4E9T - chain A; structure by X-ray diffraction, 1.30 A resolution.

Chain A:
Name: Blue copper oxidase CueO
Source organism: Escherichia coli
Reference sequence: P36649 (CUEO_ECOLI); residues 29-516 here = UniProt positions 29-516
Sequence (489 residues; row label = number of the first residue in the row):
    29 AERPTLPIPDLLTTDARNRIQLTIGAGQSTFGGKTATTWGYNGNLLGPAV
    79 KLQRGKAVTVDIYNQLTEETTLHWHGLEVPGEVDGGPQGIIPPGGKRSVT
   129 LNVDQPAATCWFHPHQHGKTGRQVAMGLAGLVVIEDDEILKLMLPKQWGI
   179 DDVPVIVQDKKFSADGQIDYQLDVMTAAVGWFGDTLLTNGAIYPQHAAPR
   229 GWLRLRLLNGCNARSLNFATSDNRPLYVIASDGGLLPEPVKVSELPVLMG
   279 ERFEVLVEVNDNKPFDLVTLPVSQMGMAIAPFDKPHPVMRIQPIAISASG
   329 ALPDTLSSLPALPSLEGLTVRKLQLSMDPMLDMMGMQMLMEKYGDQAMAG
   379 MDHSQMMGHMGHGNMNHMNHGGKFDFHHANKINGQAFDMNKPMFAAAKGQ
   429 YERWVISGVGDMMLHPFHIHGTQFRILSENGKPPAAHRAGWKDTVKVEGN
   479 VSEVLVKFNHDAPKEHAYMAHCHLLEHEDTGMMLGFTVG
Unresolved in the structure: 382-394
Construct notes: expression tag (517)
Swiss-Prot annotation at these positions:
  - binding site (Cu cation): H101, H103, H141, H143, H443, H446, H448, H499, C500, H501, H505
  - mutagenesis: E106 (E106F: Increases oxidase activity with ABTS as substrate), G304 (G304K: Retains 20% of cuprous oxidase activity. Increases oxidase activity with ABTS as substrate. Shows dramatic conformational changes in methionine-rich helix and the relative regulatory loop), M355 (M355L: Almost loss of oxidase activity with 2,6-DMP as substrate. Loss of the copper tolerance phenotype), P357 to H406 (Retains only 10% of cuprous oxidase activity. 30-fold and 10-fold increase in activities with ABTS and pPD, respectively, in the absence of exogenous Cu(2+), but does not change these activities in ...), D360 (D360A: Strong decrease in oxidase activity with 2,6-DMP as substrate. Loss of the copper tolerance phenotype), D439 (D439A: Decrease in oxidase activity with 2,6-DMP as substrate), M441 (M441L: Strong decrease in oxidase activity with 2,6-DMP as substrate. Affects copper incorporation into the T1 copper site), C500 to H501 (Residual DMP oxidase activity and loss of resistance to copper. Decreases copper content), C500 (C500S: Loss of cuprous oxidase activity)
Bound ions: Cu ion site 1: H101, H446 (together with acetate ion); Cu ion site 2: H103, H141, H501; Cu ion site 3: H143, H448, H499; Cu ion site 4: H443, C500, H505
Reported in the primary citation:
  - mutagenesis - C500S: abolished catalytic activity
  - catalytic residues: D112 (citing earlier work)

In short:
H101 and H446 coordinate Cu ion site 1. The Cu ion site 2 is built by H103, H141 and H501. Curated annotation
(UniProt) lists 11 Cu cation-binding residues and 10 mutagenesis sites. From the paper: the catalytic residue
D112; C500S abolishes catalytic activity.
Chain A is Blue copper oxidase CueO (Escherichia coli); the structure, Multicopper Oxidase CueO (data6), was
determined by X-ray diffraction, deposited together with 4E9Q, 4E9R, 4E9S, 2YXV and 2YXW.
